Entry 4GR6 (X-ray diffraction, 2.00 A resolution); this record covers chains A and B.

# Chain A (and B)
Name: AtRbcX2
From: Arabidopsis thaliana
Notes: chain B of this document is another copy of the same molecule, construct and numbering; everything in this record applies to it too
UniProt: Q8L9X2 (Q8L9X2_ARATH); residues 2-126 here correspond to UniProt positions 79-203 (UniProt number = residue number + 77)
Sequence (126 residues; numbered 1 to 126; the number before each row is that of its first residue):
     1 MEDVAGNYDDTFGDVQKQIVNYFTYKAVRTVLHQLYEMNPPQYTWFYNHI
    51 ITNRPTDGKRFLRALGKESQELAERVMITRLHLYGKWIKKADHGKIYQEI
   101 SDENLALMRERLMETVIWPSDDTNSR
Not modelled in the structure: 1-10, 115-126 (chain B: 1-10, 116-126)
Sequence notes: initiating methionine (1); engineered mutation Ala-91 (Cys168 in Q8L9X2)

# How chain A and chain B interact
Pairs across the interface - 76 pairs, chain A then chain B:
  Thr-11(A) with Lys-90(B)
  Phe-12(A) with Leu-83(B); Lys-86(B); Trp-87(B); Lys-90(B)
  Asp-14(A) with Tyr-22(B), hydrogen bond
  Val-15(A) with Tyr-22(B), hydrophobic; Phe-23(B), hydrophobic; Trp-87(B)
  Gln-16(A) with Ile-96(B); Glu-99(B), hydrogen bond
  Gln-18(A) with Tyr-22(B)
  Ile-19(A) with Trp-87(B), hydrophobic
  Val-20(A) with Ile-100(B), hydrophobic
  Tyr-22(A) with Asp-14(B), hydrogen bond; Val-15(B), hydrophobic; Gln-18(B)
  Phe-23(A) with Val-15(B), hydrophobic
  Lys-26(A) with Thr-11(B), hydrogen bond (side chain-backbone); Phe-12(B); Asp-14(B), salt bridge
  Lys-59(A) with Glu-103(B)
  Leu-62(A) with Leu-107(B), hydrophobic
  Arg-63(A) with Leu-107(B); Glu-110(B), salt bridge
  Gly-66(A) with Arg-111(B)
  Lys-67(A) with Arg-111(B)
  Gln-70(A) with Met-108(B), hydrogen bond; Arg-111(B)
  Met-77(A) with Asn-104(B), hydrogen bond (backbone-side chain); Leu-107(B), hydrophobic
  Arg-80(A) with Ile-100(B); Glu-103(B), salt bridge; Asn-104(B), hydrogen bond
  Leu-81(A) with Tyr-97(B); Ile-100(B), hydrophobic; Ser-101(B); Asn-104(B)
  Leu-83(A) with Phe-12(B)
  Tyr-84(A) with His-93(B), hydrogen bond; Ile-96(B); Tyr-97(B); Ile-100(B), hydrophobic
  Gly-85(A) with Tyr-97(B)
  Lys-86(A) with Phe-12(B)
  Trp-87(A) with Phe-12(B); Val-15(B); Ile-19(B), hydrophobic
  Ile-88(A) with His-93(B)
  Lys-90(A) with Phe-12(B)
  His-93(A) with Tyr-84(B), hydrogen bond; Trp-87(B); Ile-88(B); His-93(B), hydrogen bond
  Ile-96(A) with Gln-16(B); Tyr-84(B)
  Tyr-97(A) with Leu-81(B); Tyr-84(B); Gly-85(B)
  Glu-99(A) with Gln-16(B), hydrogen bond
  Ile-100(A) with Val-20(B), hydrophobic; Arg-80(B); Leu-81(B), hydrophobic; Tyr-84(B), hydrophobic
  Ser-101(A) with Leu-81(B)
  Glu-103(A) with Lys-59(B); Arg-80(B), salt bridge
  Asn-104(A) with Met-77(B), hydrogen bond (side chain-backbone); Arg-80(B), hydrogen bond; Leu-81(B)
  Leu-107(A) with Lys-59(B); Leu-62(B), hydrophobic; Met-77(B), hydrophobic
  Met-108(A) with Met-77(B), hydrophobic
  Glu-110(A) with Arg-63(B), salt bridge
  Arg-111(A) with Gln-70(B)
Interface residues without a listed pair, chain A (40 interface residues in all): Ile-78
Interface residues without a listed pair, chain B (39 interface residues in all): Gly-66, Glu-74, Ile-78

# Overview
Chain A and chain B form an interface of 40 and 39 residues respectively, with 13 hydrogen bonds and 5 salt
bridges. Polar contacts include Lys-26(A)/Asp-14(B), Arg-63(A)/Glu-110(B) and Arg-80(A)/Glu-103(B).
Chain A and chain B are both AtRbcX2 (Arabidopsis thaliana); the structure, Crystal structure of AtRbcX2 from
Arabidopsis thaliana, was determined by X-ray diffraction (same publication as 4GR2).
